PDB entry 7TKS | electron microscopy, 7.50 A resolution (low resolution: residue-level contacts below are approximate; hydrogen-bond / salt-bridge calls are withheld) | chains H and I of the 27 polymer chains in the assembly

Chain H:
Name: ATP synthase subunit delta
From: Saccharomyces cerevisiae
UniProt: Q12165 (ATPD_YEAST); residues 1-138 here correspond to UniProt positions 23-160 (UniProt number = residue number + 22)
Amino-acid sequence (138 residues; numbered 1 to 138; the number before each row is that of its first residue):
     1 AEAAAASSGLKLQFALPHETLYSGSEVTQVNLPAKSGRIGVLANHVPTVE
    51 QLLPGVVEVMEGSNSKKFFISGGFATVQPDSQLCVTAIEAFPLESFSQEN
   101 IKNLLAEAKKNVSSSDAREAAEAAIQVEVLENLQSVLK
Not modelled in the structure: 1-10, 24-25, 91, 98, 116-117, 137-138

Chain I:
Name: ATP synthase subunit epsilon
From: Saccharomyces cerevisiae
UniProt: P21306 (ATP5E_YEAST); residues 1-61 here correspond to UniProt positions 2-62 (UniProt number = residue number + 1)
Amino-acid sequence (61 residues; row label = number of the first residue in the row):
     1 SAWRKAGISYAAYLNVAAQAIRSSLKTELQTASVLNRSQTDAFYTQYKNG
    51 TAASEPTPITK
Not modelled in the structure: 1-7, 24-26, 50-52

Chain H / chain I interface:
Pairs across the interface - 9 pairs, chain H then chain I:
  S71(H) with L14(I)
  S95(H) with L29(I)
  F96(H) with L29(I)
  S97(H) with T27(I); E28(I); L29(I)
  E99(H) with T27(I)
  N100(H) with T27(I)
  I101(H) with T27(I)
Other interface residues (no listed pair), chain H (8 interface residues in all): E94
Other interface residues (no listed pair), chain I (5 interface residues in all): A18

In short:
8 residues of chain H and 5 residues of chain I are in contact.
Here chain H is ATP synthase subunit delta and chain I is ATP synthase subunit epsilon, both from
Saccharomyces cerevisiae. Entry 7TKS (Yeast ATP synthase State 3catalytic(e) with 10 mM ATP backbone model)
was determined by electron microscopy, deposited together with 7TJS, 7TJT, 7TJU, 7TJV, 7TJW, 7TJX and 30
further entries.
